Entry 7YPK (electron microscopy, 3.40 A resolution); this record covers chains D and E of the 7 polymer chains in the assembly.

# Chain D (and E)
Protein: Lon protease
From: Meiothermus taiwanensis
Notes: EC 3.4.21.53; chain E of this document is another copy of the same molecule, construct and numbering; everything in this record applies to it too
UniProtKB: A0A059VAZ3 (A0A059VAZ3_9DEIN); residue numbers follow UniProt; this construct covers 1-793
Sequence (793 residues; row label = number of the first residue in the row):
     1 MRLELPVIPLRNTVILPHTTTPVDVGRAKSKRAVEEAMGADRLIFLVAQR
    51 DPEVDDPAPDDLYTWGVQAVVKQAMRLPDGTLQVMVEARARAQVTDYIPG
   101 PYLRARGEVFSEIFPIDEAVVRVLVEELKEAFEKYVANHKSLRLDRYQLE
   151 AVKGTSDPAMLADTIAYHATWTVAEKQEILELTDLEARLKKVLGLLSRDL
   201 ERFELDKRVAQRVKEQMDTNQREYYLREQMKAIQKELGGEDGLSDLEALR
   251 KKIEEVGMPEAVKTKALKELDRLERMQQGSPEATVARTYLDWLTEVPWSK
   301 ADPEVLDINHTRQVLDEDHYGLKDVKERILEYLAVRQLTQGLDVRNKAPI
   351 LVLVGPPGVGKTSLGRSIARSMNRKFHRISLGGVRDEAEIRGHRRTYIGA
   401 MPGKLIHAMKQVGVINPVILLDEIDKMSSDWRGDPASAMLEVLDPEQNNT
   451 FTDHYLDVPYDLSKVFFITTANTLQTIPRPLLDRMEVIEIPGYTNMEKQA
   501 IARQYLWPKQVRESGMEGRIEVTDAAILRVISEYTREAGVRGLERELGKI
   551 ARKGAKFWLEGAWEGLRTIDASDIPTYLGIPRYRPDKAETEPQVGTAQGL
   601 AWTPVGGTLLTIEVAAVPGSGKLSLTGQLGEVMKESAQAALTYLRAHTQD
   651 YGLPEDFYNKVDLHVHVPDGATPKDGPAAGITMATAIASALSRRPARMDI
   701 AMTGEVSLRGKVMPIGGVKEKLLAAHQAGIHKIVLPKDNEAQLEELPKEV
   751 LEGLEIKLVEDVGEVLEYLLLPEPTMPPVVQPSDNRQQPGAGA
Disordered / not traced: 1, 429-433, 781-793 (chain E: 1, 781-793)
Differences from the reference sequence: engineered mutation Ala-678 (Ser in A0A059VAZ3)
Ligand contacts: ADP (adenosine-5'-diphosphate): Asp-318, His-319, Tyr-320, Leu-322, Pro-356, Pro-357, Gly-358, Val-359, Gly-360, Lys-361, Thr-362, Ser-363, Arg-366, Tyr-493, Ile-501, Tyr-505, Leu-506, Val-540, Arg-541
From the paper describing this entry:
  - mutagenesis - M217A, Y224S, Y397A: abolished binding to alpha-S1-casein
  - mutagenesis - S678A (1.38 +/- 0.29 uM): unchanged binding to alpha-S1-casein
  - binding site for alpha-S1-casein: Tyr-397, Trp-431
  - self-association interface (contacts with another copy of this molecule): Leu-205, Val-213, Met-217, Leu-708

# How chain D and chain E interact
Contacting residue pairs - 73 pairs, chain D then chain E:
  Glu-223(D) / Gln-278(E)
  Arg-227(D) / Arg-275(E)  hydrogen bond (backbone-side chain)
  Arg-227(D) / Gln-278(E)  hydrogen bond
  Lys-231(D) / Asp-271(E)
  Lys-231(D) / Arg-272(E)  hydrogen bond (side chain-backbone)
  Lys-231(D) / Leu-273(E)
  Lys-231(D) / Glu-274(E)  hydrogen bond (side chain-backbone)
  Lys-231(D) / Arg-275(E)
  Gln-234(D) / Met-230(E)
  Gln-234(D) / Asp-271(E)  hydrogen bond
  Lys-235(D) / Asp-271(E)  salt bridge
  Lys-235(D) / Arg-272(E)
  Gly-238(D) / Lys-268(E)
  Gly-242(D) / Lys-268(E)
  Gln-278(D) / Arg-275(E)
  Arg-385(D) / Trp-431(E)  hydrogen bond (side chain-backbone)
  Arg-385(D) / Arg-432(E)  hydrogen bond (side chain-backbone)
  Arg-512(D) / Gln-340(E)  hydrogen bond (side chain-backbone)
  Arg-512(D) / Asp-343(E)  salt bridge
  Glu-513(D) / Asp-343(E)
  Glu-513(D) / Val-344(E)
  Glu-513(D) / Lys-347(E)  salt bridge
  Arg-541(D) / Asp-483(E)  salt bridge
  Arg-545(D) / Asp-483(E)  hydrogen bond (side chain-backbone)
  Arg-545(D) / Arg-484(E)  hydrogen bond (side chain-backbone)
  Arg-545(D) / Met-485(E)  hydrogen bond (side chain-backbone)
  Arg-545(D) / Glu-486(E)
  Arg-552(D) / Arg-328(E)
  Arg-552(D) / Glu-331(E)
  Arg-552(D) / Tyr-332(E)
  Arg-552(D) / Val-335(E)
  Lys-553(D) / Glu-331(E)  salt bridge
  Ala-555(D) / Ala-334(E)
  Ala-555(D) / Val-335(E)  hydrophobic
  Ala-555(D) / Leu-338(E)
  Lys-556(D) / Glu-327(E)  salt bridge
  Lys-556(D) / Leu-330(E)
  Lys-556(D) / Glu-331(E)  salt bridge
  Lys-556(D) / Ala-334(E)
  Trp-558(D) / Leu-338(E)
  Leu-559(D) / Ile-308(E)  hydrophobic
  Leu-559(D) / Ala-334(E)  hydrophobic
  Leu-559(D) / Gln-337(E)
  Leu-559(D) / Leu-338(E)  hydrophobic
  Ile-580(D) / Ala-741(E)
  Ile-580(D) / Gln-742(E)
  Arg-584(D) / Pro-714(E)
  Arg-584(D) / Asp-738(E)  salt bridge
  Arg-584(D) / Asn-739(E)
  Arg-584(D) / Gln-742(E)  hydrogen bond
  Glu-589(D) / Arg-709(E)  salt bridge
  Thr-596(D) / Arg-709(E)
  Glu-613(D) / Leu-708(E)
  Glu-613(D) / Arg-709(E)  salt bridge
  Val-614(D) / Leu-708(E)  hydrophobic
  Val-617(D) / Thr-642(E)
  Pro-618(D) / Arg-645(E)  hydrogen bond (backbone-side chain)
  Pro-618(D) / Tyr-658(E)
  Gly-619(D) / Asn-659(E)
  Thr-626(D) / Glu-635(E)
  Thr-626(D) / Gln-638(E)
  Gly-627(D) / Glu-635(E)
  Asp-662(D) / Arg-645(E)  salt bridge
  His-664(D) / Gln-638(E)
  His-664(D) / Ala-639(E)
  His-664(D) / Thr-642(E)
  His-664(D) / Leu-708(E)
  His-666(D) / Ser-707(E)
  His-666(D) / Leu-708(E)
  Pro-668(D) / Arg-709(E)
  Asp-669(D) / Glu-705(E)
  Asp-669(D) / Met-713(E)
  Gly-670(D) / Glu-705(E)  hydrogen bond (backbone-side chain)
Interface residues without a listed pair, chain D (46 interface residues in all): Met-230, Asp-241, Gly-279, Arg-287, Lys-426, Gly-515, Arg-519, Thr-611, Ala-615, Gln-628
Interface residues without a listed pair, chain E (51 interface residues in all): Ile-233, Leu-237, Gly-433, Pro-480, Ala-646, Ile-715

# In short
Chain D and chain E form an interface of 46 and 51 residues respectively; the contacts include 14 hydrogen
bonds and 11 salt bridges. Polar contacts include Lys-235(D)/Asp-271(E), Arg-512(D)/Asp-343(E) and
Glu-513(D)/Lys-347(E). The paper reports a binding site for alpha-S1-casein at Tyr-397(D) and Trp-431(D);
M217A, Y224S and Y397A of chain D abolish binding to alpha-S1-casein.
Chain D and chain E are both Lon protease (Meiothermus taiwanensis); the structure, Close-ring hexamer of the
substrate-bound Lon protease with an S678A mutation, was determined by electron microscopy together with 8K3Y
from the same study.
